6O1D - chains B and I of the 10 polymer chains in the assembly; structure by electron microscopy, 3.40 A resolution.

[Chain B]
Protein: Histone H4
Source organism: Homo sapiens
UniProt: P62805 (H4_HUMAN); residues 0-102 here correspond to UniProt positions 1-103 (UniProt number = residue number + 1)
Amino-acid sequence (103 residues; row label = number of the first residue in the row; numbering starts at 0):
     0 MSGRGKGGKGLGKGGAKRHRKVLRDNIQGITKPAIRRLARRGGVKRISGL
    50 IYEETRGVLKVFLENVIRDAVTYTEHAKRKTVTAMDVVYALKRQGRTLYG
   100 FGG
Not modelled in the structure: 0-22
UniProt features mapped onto this chain:
  - DNA-binding region: Lys16 to Lys20
  - modified residue: Ser1 (N-acetylserine), Arg3 (Asymmetric dimethylarginine), Lys5 (N6-(2-hydroxyisobutyryl)lysine), Lys8 (N6-(2-hydroxyisobutyryl)lysine), Lys12 (N6-(2-hydroxyisobutyryl)lysine), Lys16 (N6-(2-hydroxyisobutyryl)lysine), Lys20 (N6,N6,N6-trimethyllysine), Lys31 (N6-(2-hydroxyisobutyryl)lysine), Lys44 (N6-(2-hydroxyisobutyryl)lysine), Ser47 (Phosphoserine), Tyr51 (Phosphotyrosine), Lys59 (N6-(2-hydroxyisobutyryl)lysine), Lys77 (N6-(2-hydroxyisobutyryl)lysine), Lys79 (N6-(2-hydroxyisobutyryl)lysine), Thr80 (Phosphothreonine), Tyr88 (Phosphotyrosine), Lys91 (N6-(2-hydroxyisobutyryl)lysine)
  - cross-link (Glycyl lysine isopeptide (Lys-Gly)): Lys12 (interchain with G-Cter in SUMO2), Lys20 (interchain with G-Cter in SUMO2), Lys31 (interchain with G-Cter in SUMO2), Lys59 (interchain with G-Cter in SUMO2), Lys79 (interchain with G-Cter in SUMO2), Lys91 (interchain with G-Cter in SUMO2)

[Chain I]
Molecule: 145-nt DNA strand
Sequence (145 nucleotides; numbered 1 to 145; the number before each row is that of its first residue):
     1 ATCAATATCCACCTGCAGATTCTACCAAAAGTGTATTTGGAAACTGCTCC
    51 ATCAAAAGGCATGTTCAGCTCTGTGAGTGAAACTCCATCATCACAAAGAA
   101 TATTCTGAGAATGCTTCCGTTTGCCTTTTATATGAACTTCCTGAT

[Chain B / chain I interface]
Residue-residue contacts (13):
  Arg23(B) - DC89(I)  salt bridge to the phosphate
  Arg45(B) - DA80(I)  hydrogen bond to the sugar
  Arg45(B) - DA81(I)  phosphate contact
  Ile46(B) - DA80(I)  sugar contact
  Ile46(B) - DA81(I)  hydrogen bond to the phosphate
  Ser47(B) - DA80(I)  phosphate contact
  Gly48(B) - DA80(I)  phosphate contact
  Arg78(B) - DT101(I)  phosphate contact
  Arg78(B) - DA102(I)  phosphate contact
  Lys79(B) - DA100(I)  salt bridge to the phosphate
  Lys79(B) - DT101(I)  hydrogen bond to the phosphate
  Thr80(B) - DA100(I)  phosphate contact
  Thr80(B) - DT101(I)  sugar contact
Interface residues without a listed pair, chain B (11 interface residues in all): Arg35, Arg39, Lys44
Interface residues without a listed pair, chain I (7 interface residues in all): DA90

[In short]
11 residues of chain B face 7 of chain I across their interface; the contacts include 3 hydrogen bonds and 2
salt bridges. Polar contacts include Arg45(B)-DA80(I), Ile46(B)-DA81(I) and Lys79(B)-DT101(I). Curated
annotation (UniProt) lists a DNA-binding region on chain B.
Here chain B is Histone H4 (Homo sapiens) and chain I is a 145-nt DNA strand. Entry 6O1D (Cryo-EM structure of
the centromeric nucleosome with native alpha satellite DNA) was determined by electron microscopy together
with 6DZT, 6E0C and 6E0P from the same study.
